PDB entry 7JG8 | electron microscopy, 3.30 A resolution | chains A and G of the 20 polymer chains in the assembly

# Chain A
Name: ATP synthase subunit alpha
Source organism: Mycolicibacterium smegmatis
Notes: EC 7.1.2.2
UniProt: A0A0D6IV93 (A0A0D6IV93_MYCSM); residue numbers follow UniProt; this construct covers 1-548
Sequence (548 residues; each row starts with the number of its first residue):
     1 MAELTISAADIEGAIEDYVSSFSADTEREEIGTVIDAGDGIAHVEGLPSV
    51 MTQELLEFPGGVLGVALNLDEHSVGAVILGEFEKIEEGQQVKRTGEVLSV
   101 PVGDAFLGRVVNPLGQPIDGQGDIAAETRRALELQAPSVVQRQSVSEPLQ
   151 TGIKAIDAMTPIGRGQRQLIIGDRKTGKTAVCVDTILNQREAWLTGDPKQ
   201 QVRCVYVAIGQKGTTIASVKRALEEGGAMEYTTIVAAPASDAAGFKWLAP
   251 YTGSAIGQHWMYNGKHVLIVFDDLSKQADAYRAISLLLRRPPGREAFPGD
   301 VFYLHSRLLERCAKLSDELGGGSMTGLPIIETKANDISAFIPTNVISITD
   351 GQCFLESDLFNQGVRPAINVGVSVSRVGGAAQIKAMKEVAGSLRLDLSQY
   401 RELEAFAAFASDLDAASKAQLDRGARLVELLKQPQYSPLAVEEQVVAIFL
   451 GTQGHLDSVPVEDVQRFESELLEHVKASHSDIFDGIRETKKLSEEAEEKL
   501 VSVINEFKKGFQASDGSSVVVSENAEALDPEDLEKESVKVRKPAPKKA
Disordered / not traced: 1-6, 516-532, 547-548

# Chain G
Name: ATP synthase gamma chain
Source organism: Mycolicibacterium smegmatis
UniProt: A0A0D6IUE3 (A0A0D6IUE3_MYCSM); residues 1-307 here = UniProt positions 1-307
Sequence (307 residues; numbered 1 to 307; the number before each row is that of its first residue):
     1 MAATLRELRGRIRSAGSIKKITKAQELIATSRIAKAQARVEAARPYAAEI
    51 TNMLTELAGASALDHPLLVERKQPKRAGVLVVSSDRGLCGAYNANVLRRA
   101 EELFSLLRDEGKDPVLYVVGRKALGYFSFRQRTVVESWTGFSERPTYENA
   151 REIADTLVNAFMAGADDEGDDAGADGILGVDELHIVFTEFRSMLSQTAVA
   201 RRAAPMEVEYVGEVETGPRTLYSFEPDPETLFDALLPRYIATRVYAALLE
   251 AAASESASRRRAMKSATDNADDLIKALTLAANRERQAQITQEISEIVGGA
   301 NALAGSK
Disordered / not traced: 1-3, 165-177, 214-221, 304-307

# Interface between chain A and chain G
Residue-residue contacts (12; chain A residue first):
  Glu534(A) with Arg202(G)
  Glu536(A) with Arg202(G); Met206(G); Glu207(G), hydrogen bond (backbone-backbone)
  Ser537(A) with Glu207(G)
  Val538(A) with Glu207(G), hydrogen bond (backbone-backbone); Val208(G); Glu209(G), hydrogen bond (backbone-backbone)
  Lys539(A) with Thr55(G); Glu209(G)
  Val540(A) with Glu209(G); Val211(G)
Also at the interface, not in a pair above, chain A (8 interface residues in all): Arg541, Lys542
Also at the interface, not in a pair above, chain G (10 interface residues in all): Gly59, Arg201, Tyr210

# In short
Chain A and chain G form an interface of 8 and 10 residues respectively; the contacts include 3 hydrogen
bonds. Backbone hydrogen bonds pair Glu536(A)-Glu207(G), Val538(A)-Glu207(G) and Val538(A)-Glu209(G).
Here chain A is ATP synthase subunit alpha and chain G is ATP synthase gamma chain, both from
Mycolicibacterium smegmatis. Entry 7JG8 (Cryo-EM structure of bedaquiline-saturated Mycobacterium smegmatis
ATP synthase rotational state 1 (backbone model)) was determined by electron microscopy (same publication as
7JG5, 7JG6, 7JG7, 7JG9, 7JGA, 7JGB and 7JGC).
